Entry 2GJ7 (X-ray diffraction, 5.00 A resolution (low resolution: residue-level contacts below are approximate; hydrogen-bond / salt-bridge calls are withheld)); this record covers chains A and B of the 4 polymer chains in the assembly.

# Chain A (and B)
Molecule: Ig gamma-1 chain C region
From: Homo sapiens
Notes: fragment: Fc fragment; chain B of this document is another copy of the same molecule, construct and numbering; everything in this record applies to it too
Reference sequence: P01857 (IGHG1_HUMAN); residues 223-447 here correspond to UniProt positions 106-330 (UniProt number = residue number - 117)
Sequence (227 residues; row label = number of the first residue in the row):
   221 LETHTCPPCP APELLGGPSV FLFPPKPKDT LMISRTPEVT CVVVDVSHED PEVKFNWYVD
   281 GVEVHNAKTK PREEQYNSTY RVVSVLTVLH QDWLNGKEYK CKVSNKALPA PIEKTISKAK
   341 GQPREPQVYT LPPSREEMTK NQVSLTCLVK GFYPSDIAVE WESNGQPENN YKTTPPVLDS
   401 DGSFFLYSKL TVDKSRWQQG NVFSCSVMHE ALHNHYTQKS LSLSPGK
Not modelled in the structure: 221-236, 444-447
Differences from the reference sequence: cloning artifact (221-222); conflict Glu356 (Asp239 in P01857), Met358 (Leu241 in P01857)
Swiss-Prot annotation at these positions:
  - glycosylation: Asn297 (N-linked (GlcNAc...) (complex) asparagine)
Disulfide bonds: Cys261-Cys321, Cys367-Cys425
Covalent attachments: glycan linked to Asn297

# Chain A / chain B interface
Pairs across the interface (43; chain A residue first):
  Val348(A) with Glu356(B)
  Tyr349(A) with Ser354(B); Glu356(B); Glu357(B); Lys360(B)
  Leu351(A) with Pro352(B); Thr366(B)
  Pro352(A) with Leu351(B)
  Ser354(A) with Tyr349(B)
  Glu356(A) with Lys439(B)
  Glu357(A) with Tyr349(B); Lys370(B)
  Lys360(A) with Gln347(B); Tyr349(B)
  Ser364(A) with Leu368(B); Lys370(B)
  Thr366(A) with Leu351(B); Tyr407(B)
  Leu368(A) with Ser364(B); Lys409(B)
  Lys370(A) with Glu357(B); Ser364(B)
  Lys392(A) with Leu398(B); Asp399(B); Ser400(B); Phe405(B)
  Thr394(A) with Thr394(B); Val397(B)
  Pro395(A) with Pro395(B)
  Val397(A) with Thr394(B)
  Leu398(A) with Lys392(B)
  Asp399(A) with Lys392(B); Lys409(B)
  Phe405(A) with Lys392(B); Lys409(B)
  Tyr407(A) with Thr366(B); Tyr407(B); Lys409(B)
  Lys409(A) with Leu368(B); Asp399(B); Phe405(B); Tyr407(B)
  Lys439(A) with Glu356(B)
Other interface residues (no listed pair), chain A (29 interface residues in all): Gln347, Thr350, Gln362, Asn390, Thr393, Ser400, Ser408
Other interface residues (no listed pair), chain B (28 interface residues in all): Val348, Thr350, Gln362, Asn390, Ser408

# In short
Chain A and chain B form an interface of 29 and 28 residues respectively.
Chain A and chain B are both Ig gamma-1 chain C region (Homo sapiens); the structure, Crystal Structure of a
gE-gI/Fc complex, was determined by X-ray diffraction (same publication as 2GIY).
